4P23 - chains C and D of the 4 polymer chains in the assembly; structure by X-ray diffraction, 2.25 A resolution.

== Chain C ==
Protein: H-2 class II histocompatibility antigen, A-B alpha chain
Organism: Mus musculus
UniProt: P14434 (HA2B_MOUSE); residues 0-178 here correspond to UniProt positions 27-205 (UniProt number = residue number + 27)
Sequence (179 residues; each row starts with the number of its first residue; numbering starts at 0):
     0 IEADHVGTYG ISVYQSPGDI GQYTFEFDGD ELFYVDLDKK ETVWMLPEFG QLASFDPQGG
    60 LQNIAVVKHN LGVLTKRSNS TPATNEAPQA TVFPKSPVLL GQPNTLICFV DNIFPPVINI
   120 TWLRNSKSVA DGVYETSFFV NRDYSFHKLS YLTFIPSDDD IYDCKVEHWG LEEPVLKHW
Disulfide bonds: Cys107-Cys163
Reported in the primary citation:
  - mutagenesis - Q61A (1,000-fold): decreased signaling in response to 3K peptide
  - mutagenesis - Q57A, Q61A: unchanged signaling

== Chain D ==
Protein: 3K peptide and MHC IAb beta chain, H-2 class II histocompatibility antigen, A beta chain
Organism: Mus musculus
UniProt: P14483 (HB2A_MOUSE); residues 4-192 here correspond to UniProt positions 31-219 (UniProt number = residue number + 27)
Sequence (218 residues; row label = number of the first residue in the row; numbers below 1 keep their minus sign (Phe-25 is residue -25)):
   -25 FEAQKAKANK AVDGGGGSLV PRGSGGGGSE RHFVYQFMGE CYFTDGTQRI RYVTRYIYNR
    35 EEYVRYDSDV GEHRAVTELG RPDAEYWNSQ PEILERTRAE LDTVCRHNYE GPETHTSLRR
    95 LEQPNVVISL SRTEALNHHN TLVCSVTDFY PAKIKVRWFR NGQEETVGVS STQLIRNGDW
   155 TFQVLVMLEM TPRRGEVYTC HVEHPSLKSP ITVEWRAQ
Not modelled in the structure: -12 to 4
Differences from the reference sequence: linker (-12 to 3); conflict Asp19 (Asn46 in P14483)
Disulfide bonds: Cys15-Cys79, Cys118-Cys174

== Chain C / chain D interface ==
Residue-residue contacts (143):
  Glu1(C) with Thr18(D)
  Ala2(C) with Phe17(D); Thr18(D)
  Asp3(C) with Phe17(D), hydrogen bond (backbone-backbone); Thr18(D); Asp19(D), hydrogen bond (side chain-backbone)
  His4(C) with Cys15(D); Tyr16(D); Phe17(D), hydrogen bond (backbone-backbone); Tyr83(D); Leu92(D)
  Val5(C) with Cys15(D); Tyr16(D), hydrophobic
  Gly6(C) with Gly13(D); Glu14(D); Cys15(D), hydrogen bond (backbone-backbone)
  Thr7(C) with Met12(D); Gly13(D)
  Tyr8(C) with Lys-21(D); Ala-20(D), hydrogen bond (backbone-backbone); Gly13(D), hydrogen bond (backbone-backbone); Cys15(D), hydrophobic; Val78(D), hydrophobic; Asn82(D); Glu87(D), hydrogen bond
  Gly9(C) with Phe11(D); Met12(D); Gly13(D), hydrogen bond (backbone-backbone)
  Ile10(C) with Phe11(D)
  Ser11(C) with Tyr9(D); Gln10(D); Phe11(D), hydrogen bond (backbone-backbone)
  Val12(C) with Tyr9(D)
  Tyr13(C) with Val8(D); Tyr9(D), hydrogen bond (backbone-backbone)
  Gln14(C) with Phe7(D); Val8(D)
  Ser15(C) with His6(D); Phe7(D), hydrogen bond (backbone-backbone)
  Pro16(C) with Arg5(D); His6(D)
  Tyr22(C) with Lys-21(D)
  Phe24(C) with Ala-23(D), hydrophobic; Gln-22(D); Lys-21(D); Asn82(D)
  Phe26(C) with Glu87(D); Ser91(D)
  Asp27(C) with Arg150(D), hydrogen bond (backbone-side chain)
  Gly28(C) with Arg150(D)
  Asp29(C) with Tyr124(D); Arg150(D), salt bridge; Trp154(D)
  Glu30(C) with Trp154(D), hydrogen bond (backbone-side chain)
  Leu31(C) with Glu87(D); Ser91(D); Trp154(D), hydrophobic
  Met44(C) with Gly152(D); Trp154(D)
  Leu45(C) with Arg94(D); Trp154(D), hydrophobic
  Phe48(C) with Thr90(D); Ser91(D); Trp154(D), hydrophobic
  Leu51(C) with Phe-25(D), hydrogen bond (backbone-backbone); His89(D)
  Ala52(C) with Phe-25(D); Pro86(D), hydrophobic
  Ser53(C) with Phe-25(D), hydrogen bond (backbone-backbone); Glu-24(D); Ala-23(D), hydrogen bond (backbone-backbone)
  Phe54(C) with Ala-23(D); Lys-21(D)
  Gly58(C) with Lys-21(D)
  Asn62(C) with Lys-21(D); Ala-20(D), hydrogen bond (side chain-backbone); Ala-18(D), hydrogen bond (side chain-backbone)
  Val65(C) with Ala-18(D); Asn-17(D)
  Val66(C) with Tyr9(D), hydrophobic; Phe11(D), hydrophobic
  His68(C) with Lys-16(D); Ala-15(D); Asp-13(D), salt bridge
  Asn69(C) with Asn-17(D), hydrogen bond (side chain-backbone); Lys-16(D); Ala-15(D), hydrogen bond (side chain-backbone); Tyr9(D), hydrogen bond
  Leu70(C) with Phe7(D), hydrophobic; Tyr9(D), hydrophobic; Tyr32(D), hydrophobic
  Val72(C) with Ala-15(D), hydrophobic; Val-14(D); Asp-13(D)
  Leu73(C) with Tyr32(D), hydrophobic; Tyr37(D); Leu53(D), hydrophobic
  Thr74(C) with Phe7(D); Tyr32(D)
  Arg76(C) with Val-14(D), hydrogen bond (side chain-backbone); Leu53(D), hydrogen bond (side chain-backbone); Asp57(D), salt bridge
  Ser77(C) with Tyr32(D), hydrogen bond
  Ser79(C) with Phe7(D)
  Thr80(C) with Phe7(D); Tyr32(D), hydrogen bond (backbone-side chain); Asn33(D), hydrogen bond (backbone-side chain)
  Pro81(C) with Arg5(D); His6(D); Phe7(D), hydrophobic; Asn33(D)
  Ala82(C) with His6(D), hydrogen bond (backbone-backbone); Asn33(D)
  Glu85(C) with Arg34(D), salt bridge
  Phe92(C) with Ile149(D), hydrophobic; Arg150(D); Asn151(D)
  Pro93(C) with Gln157(D)
  Lys94(C) with Asp122(D), salt bridge; Asn151(D); Asp153(D), salt bridge; Thr155(D), hydrogen bond; Gln157(D)
  Pro96(C) with Val101(D), hydrophobic; Ser119(D)
  Ile106(C) with Asn151(D)
  Phe113(C) with Val8(D), hydrophobic; Asn33(D); Arg34(D)
  Pro114(C) with Val8(D), hydrophobic
  Val139(C) with Gln10(D)
  Asp142(C) with Arg34(D), salt bridge
  Tyr143(C) with Arg29(D); Ile31(D), hydrophobic; Arg34(D); Glu36(D)
  Ser144(C) with Arg34(D)
  Phe145(C) with Gln10(D)
  Leu148(C) with Asn151(D)
  Tyr150(C) with Asn151(D), hydrogen bond (side chain-backbone); Gly152(D); Asp153(D)
  Trp168(C) with His6(D)
Also at the interface, not in a pair above, chain C (69 interface residues in all): Ile0, Glu47, Asp55, Ser95, Pro115, Thr135
Also at the interface, not in a pair above, chain D (64 interface residues in all): Lys-19, Arg25, Tyr30, Pro56, Thr121, Phe156

== Summary ==
Chain C and chain D form an interface of 69 and 64 residues respectively, with 29 hydrogen bonds and 7 salt
bridges. Polar contacts include Asp29(C)-Arg150(D), His68(C)-Asp-13(D) and Arg76(C)-Asp57(D). From the paper:
Q61A of chain C reduces signaling in response to 3K peptide; Q57A and Q61A of chain C leave signaling
unchanged.
Chain C is H-2 class II histocompatibility antigen, A-B alpha chain and chain D is 3K peptide and MHC IAb beta
chain, H-2 class II histocompatibility antigen, A beta chain, both from Mus musculus; the structure, J809.B5
TCR bound to IAb/3K, was determined by X-ray diffraction (same publication as 4P46).
